Entry 8F3C (electron microscopy, 3.40 A resolution); this record covers chains J and K of the 8 polymer chains in the assembly.

Chain J:
Name: DNA-directed RNA polymerase subunit beta'
Organism: Escherichia coli
UniProt: C3SIA2 (C3SIA2_ECOLX); residue numbers follow UniProt; this construct covers 1-1407
Amino-acid sequence (1434 residues; each row starts with the number of its first residue):
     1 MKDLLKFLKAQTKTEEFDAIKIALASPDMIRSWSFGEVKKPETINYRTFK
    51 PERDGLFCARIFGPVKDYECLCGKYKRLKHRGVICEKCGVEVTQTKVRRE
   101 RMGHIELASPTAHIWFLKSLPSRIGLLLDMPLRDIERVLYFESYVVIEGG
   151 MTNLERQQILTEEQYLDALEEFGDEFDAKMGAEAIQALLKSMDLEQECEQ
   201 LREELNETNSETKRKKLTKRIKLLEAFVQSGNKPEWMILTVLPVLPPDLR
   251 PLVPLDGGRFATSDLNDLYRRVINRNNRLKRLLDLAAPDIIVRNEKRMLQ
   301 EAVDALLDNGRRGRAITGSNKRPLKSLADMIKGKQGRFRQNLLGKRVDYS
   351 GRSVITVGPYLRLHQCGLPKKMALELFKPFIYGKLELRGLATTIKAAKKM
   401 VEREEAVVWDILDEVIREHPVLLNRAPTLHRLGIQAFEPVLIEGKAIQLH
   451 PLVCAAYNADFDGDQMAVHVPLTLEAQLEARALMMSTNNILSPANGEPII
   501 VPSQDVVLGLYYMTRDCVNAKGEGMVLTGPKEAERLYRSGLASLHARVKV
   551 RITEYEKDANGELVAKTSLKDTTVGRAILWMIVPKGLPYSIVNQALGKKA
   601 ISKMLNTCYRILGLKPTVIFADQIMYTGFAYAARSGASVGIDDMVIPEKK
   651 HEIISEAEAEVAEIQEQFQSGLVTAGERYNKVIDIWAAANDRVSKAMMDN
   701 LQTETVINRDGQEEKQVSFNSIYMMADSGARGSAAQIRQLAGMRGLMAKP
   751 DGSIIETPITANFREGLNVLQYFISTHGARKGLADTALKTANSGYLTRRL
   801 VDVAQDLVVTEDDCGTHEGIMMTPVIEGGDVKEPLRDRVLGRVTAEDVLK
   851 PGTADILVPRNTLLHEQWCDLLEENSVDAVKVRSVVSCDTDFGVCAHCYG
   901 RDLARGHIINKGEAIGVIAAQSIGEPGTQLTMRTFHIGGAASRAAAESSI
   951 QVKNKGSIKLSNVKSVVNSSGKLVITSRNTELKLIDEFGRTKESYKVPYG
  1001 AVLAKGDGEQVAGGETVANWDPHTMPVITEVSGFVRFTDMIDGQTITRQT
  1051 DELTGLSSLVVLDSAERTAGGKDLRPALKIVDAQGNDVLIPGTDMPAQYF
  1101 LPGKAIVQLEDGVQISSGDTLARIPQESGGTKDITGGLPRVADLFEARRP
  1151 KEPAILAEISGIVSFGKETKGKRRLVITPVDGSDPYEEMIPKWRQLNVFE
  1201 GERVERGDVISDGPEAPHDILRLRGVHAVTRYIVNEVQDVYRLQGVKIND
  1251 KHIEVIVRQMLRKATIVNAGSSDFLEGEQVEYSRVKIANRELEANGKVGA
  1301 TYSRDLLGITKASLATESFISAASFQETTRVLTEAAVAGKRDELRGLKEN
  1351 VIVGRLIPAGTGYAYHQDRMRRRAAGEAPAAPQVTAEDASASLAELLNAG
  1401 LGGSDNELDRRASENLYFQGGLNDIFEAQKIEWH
Not modelled in the structure: 1-15, 934-947, 1127-1133, 1374-1434
Construct notes: expression tag (1408-1434)
Ion coordination: Mg2+: Asp460, Asp462, Asp464 (shared with 1 residue of chain R)
Reported in the primary citation:
  - binding site for the 47-nt RNA strand: Lys395
  - catalytic residues: Asp460, Asp462, Asp464

Chain K:
Name: DNA-directed RNA polymerase subunit omega
Organism: Escherichia coli
Notes: EC 2.7.7.6
UniProt: A1AHI0 (RPOZ_ECOK1); residue numbers follow UniProt; this construct covers 1-91
Amino-acid sequence (102 residues; each row starts with the number of its first residue):
     1 MARVTVQDAVEKIGNRFDLVLVAARRARQMQVGGKDPLVPEENDKTTVIA
    51 LREIEEGLINNQILDVRERQEQQEQEAAELQAVTAIAEGRRAAAVEHHHH
   101 HH
Not modelled in the structure: 1, 81-102
Construct notes: expression tag (92-102)

How chain J and chain K interact:
Contacting residue pairs (48; chain J residue first):
  His364(J) with Val4(K)
  Glu414(J) with Asn43(K); Lys45(K), hydrogen bond (backbone-side chain)
  Val415(J) with Lys45(K)
  Arg417(J) with Asn43(K), hydrogen bond (side chain-backbone); Asp44(K), salt bridge
  Glu418(J) with Ala2(K); Lys45(K); Thr47(K); Val48(K)
  Glu438(J) with Arg3(K)
  Leu474(J) with Ala27(K), hydrophobic; Arg28(K); Gln31(K); Thr46(K); Thr47(K)
  Glu475(J) with Ala24(K); Arg28(K), salt bridge
  Leu478(J) with Val20(K); Ala23(K), hydrophobic; Ala24(K); Thr47(K); Leu51(K), hydrophobic
  Glu479(J) with Val20(K)
  Arg481(J) with Arg3(K), hydrogen bond (side chain-backbone); Leu51(K)
  Ala482(J) with Val6(K); Arg16(K), hydrogen bond (backbone-side chain); Val20(K), hydrophobic
  Leu483(J) with Arg16(K); Phe17(K), hydrophobic; Val20(K), hydrophobic
  Thr487(J) with Val4(K), hydrogen bond (side chain-backbone)
  Asn488(J) with Thr5(K); Val6(K); Arg16(K), hydrogen bond
  Leu614(J) with Thr5(K); Gln7(K)
  Lys615(J) with Thr5(K)
  Arg905(J) with Arg16(K)
  Asn910(J) with Asn15(K); Arg16(K)
  Glu913(J) with Phe17(K)
  Ala1359(J) with Phe17(K)
  Gly1360(J) with Phe17(K)
  Thr1361(J) with Val20(K); Leu21(K)
  Ala1364(J) with Leu21(K), hydrophobic
Other interface residues (no listed pair), chain J (28 interface residues in all): His419, Gln477, Lys911, Gly912
Other interface residues (no listed pair), chain K (27 interface residues in all): Gly14, Asp18, Leu19, Glu42

In short:
28 residues of chain J face 27 of chain K across their interface, with 6 hydrogen bonds and 2 salt bridges.
Polar contacts include Arg417(J)-Asp44(K), Glu475(J)-Arg28(K) and Glu414(J)-Lys45(K). Asp460(J), Asp462(J) and
Asp464(J) form the Mg2+ site. From the paper: catalytic residues Asp460(J), Asp462(J) and Asp464(J); a binding
site for the 47-nt RNA strand at Lys395(J).
Here chain J is DNA-directed RNA polymerase subunit beta' and chain K is DNA-directed RNA polymerase subunit
omega, both from Escherichia coli. Entry 8F3C (Cryo-EM consensus structure of Escherichia coli que-PEC (paused
elongation complex) RNA Polymerase minus preQ1 ligand) was determined by electron microscopy together with
8G00, 8G1S, 8G2W, 8G4W, 8G7E and 8G8Z from the same study.
